Entry 6A8H (X-ray diffraction, 1.65 A resolution); this record covers chain A.

Chain A:
Name: endo-alpha-(1->5)-L-arabinanase
From: Geobacillus thermodenitrificans
Notes: EC 3.2.1.99
Reference sequence: Q93HT9 (IABN_GEOTD); residue numbers follow UniProt; this construct covers 1-313
Amino-acid sequence (321 residues; row label = number of the first residue in the row):
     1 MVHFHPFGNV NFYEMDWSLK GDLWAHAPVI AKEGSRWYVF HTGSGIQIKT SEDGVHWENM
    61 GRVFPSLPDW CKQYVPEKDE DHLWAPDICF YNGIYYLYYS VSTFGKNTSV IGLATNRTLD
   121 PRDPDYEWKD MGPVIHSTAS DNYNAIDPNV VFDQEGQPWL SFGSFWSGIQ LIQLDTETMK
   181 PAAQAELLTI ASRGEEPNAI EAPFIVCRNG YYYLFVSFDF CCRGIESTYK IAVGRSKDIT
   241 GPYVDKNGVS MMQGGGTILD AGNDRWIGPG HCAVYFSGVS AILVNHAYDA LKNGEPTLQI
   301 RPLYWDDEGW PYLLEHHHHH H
Unresolved in the structure: 1, 317-321
Construct notes: engineered mutation Ala27 (Asp in Q93HT9); expression tag (314-321)
Disulfides: Cys221-Cys222
Metal / ion sites: Mg2+ near Glu14 (its only coordinating residue here)
Small-molecule neighbours:
  - alpha-L-arabinofuranose (AHR), molecule 1: Trp24, His26, Thr42, Trp84, Ala85, Phe104, Ile146, Asp147, Glu201, Ala202, Cys221, Cys222, Arg223, Gly224, Tyr229, His271, His286, Tyr288, Pro296
  - alpha-L-arabinofuranose (AHR), molecule 2: Trp84, Thr103, Phe104, Gly105, Lys106, Asn142, Asn144, Ile146, Ser164, Phe165, Trp166, Glu196, Pro197, Asn198, Glu201, Phe220, Cys221
Reported in the primary citation:
  - catalytic residues: Asp147, Glu201 (by similarity / conservation)
  - mutagenesis - D27A, E201A: abolished catalytic activity on debranched arabinan

Overview:
Bound to chain A: alpha-L-arabinofuranose. From the paper: catalytic residues Asp147 and Glu201; D27A and
E201A abolish catalytic activity on debranched arabinan.
Chain A is endo-alpha-(1->5)-L-arabinanase (Geobacillus thermodenitrificans); the structure, Crystal structure
of endo-arabinanase ABN-TS D27A mutant in complex with arabinotriose, was determined by X-ray diffraction
(same publication as 6A8I).
